6NMA - chains A and B of the 4 polymer chains in the assembly; structure by electron microscopy, 3.38 A resolution.

== Chain A ==
Protein: AcrVA1
From: Moraxella bovoculi
Reference sequence: A0A0U2APF4 (A0A0U2APF4_9GAMM); numbering as in UniProt (aligned over 1-234)
Amino-acid sequence (234 residues; numbered 1 to 234; the number before each row is that of its first residue):
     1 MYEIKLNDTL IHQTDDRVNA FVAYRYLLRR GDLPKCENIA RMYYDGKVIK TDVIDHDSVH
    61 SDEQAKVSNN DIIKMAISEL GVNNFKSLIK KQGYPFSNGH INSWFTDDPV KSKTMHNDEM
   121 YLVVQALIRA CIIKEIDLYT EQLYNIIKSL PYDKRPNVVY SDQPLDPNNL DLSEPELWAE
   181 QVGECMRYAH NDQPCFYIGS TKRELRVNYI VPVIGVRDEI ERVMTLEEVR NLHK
Disordered / not traced: 1-119

== Chain B ==
Protein: Cpf1
From: Lachnospiraceae bacterium ND2006
Reference sequence: A0A182DWE3 (A0A182DWE3_9FIRM); residues 2-1227 here correspond to UniProt positions 3-1228 (UniProt number = residue number + 1)
Amino-acid sequence (1227 residues; row label = number of the first residue in the row):
     1 MSKLEKFTNC YSLSKTLRFK AIPVGKTQEN IDNKRLLVED EKRAEDYKGV KKLLDRYYLS
    61 FINDVLHSIK LKNLNNYISL FRKKTRTEKE NKELENLEIN LRKEIAKAFK GNEGYKSLFK
   121 KDIIETILPE FLDDKDEIAL VNSFNGFTTA FTGFFDNREN MFSEEAKSTS IAFRCINENL
   181 TRYISNMDIF EKVDAIFDKH EVQEIKEKIL NSDYDVEDFF EGEFFNFVLT QEGIDVYNAI
   241 IGGFVTESGE KIKGLNEYIN LYNQKTKQKL PKFKPLYKQV LSDRESLSFY GEGYTSDEEV
   301 LEVFRNTLNK NSEIFSSIKK LEKLFKNFDE YSSAGIFVKN GPAISTISKD IFGEWNVIRD
   361 KWNAEYDDIH LKKKAVVTEK YEDDRRKSFK KIGSFSLEQL QEYADADLSV VEKLKEIIIQ
   421 KVDEIYKVYG SSEKLFDADF VLEKSLKKND AVVAIMKDLL DSVKSFENYI KAFFGEGKET
   481 NRDESFYGDF VLAYDILLKV DHIYDAIRNY VTQKPYSKDK FKLYFQNPQF MGGWDKDKET
   541 DYRATILRYG SKYYLAIMDK KYAKCLQKID KDDVNGNYEK INYKLLPGPN KMLPKVFFSK
   601 KWMAYYNPSE DIQKIYKNGT FKKGDMFNLN DCHKLIDFFK DSISRYPKWS NAYDFNFSET
   661 EKYKDIAGFY REVEEQGYKV SFESASKKEV DKLVEEGKLY MFQIYNKDFS DKSHGTPNLH
   721 TMYFKLLFDE NNHGQIRLSG GAELFMRRAS LKKEELVVHP ANSPIANKNP DNPKKTTTLS
   781 YDVYKDKRFS EDQYELHIPI AINKCPKNIF KINTEVRVLL KHDDNPYVIG IDRGERNLLY
   841 IVVVDGKGNI VEQYSLNEII NNFNGIRIKT DYHSLLDKKE KERFEARQNW TSIENIKELK
   901 AGYISQVVHK ICELVEKYDA VIALEDLNSG FKNSRVKVEK QVYQKFEKML IDKLNYMVDK
   961 KSNPCATGGA LKGYQITNKF ESFKSMSTQN GFIFYIPAWL TSKIDPSTGF VNLLKTKYTS
  1021 IADSKKFISS FDRIMYVPEE DLFEFALDYK NFSRTDADYI KKWKLYSYGN RIRIFRNPKK
  1081 NNVFDWEEVC LTSAYKELFN KYGINYQQGD IRALLCEQSD KAFYSSFMAL MSLMLQMRNS
  1141 ITGRTDVDFL ISPVKNSDGI FYDSRNYEAQ ENAILPKNAD ANGAYNIARK VLWAIGQFKK
  1201 AEDEKLDKVK IAISNKEWLE YAQTSVK
Disordered / not traced: 281-291, 477, 608, 1076-1083
Sequence notes: expression tag (1); conflict N112 (Ala113 in A0A182DWE3), E113 (Ala114 in A0A182DWE3), F131 (Ala132 in A0A182DWE3), L132 (Ala133 in A0A182DWE3), Q264 (Ala265 in A0A182DWE3), K269 (Ala270 in A0A182DWE3), V357 (Leu358 in A0A182DWE3), R1076 (Ala1077 in A0A182DWE3), N1077 (Ala1078 in A0A182DWE3), P1078 (Ala1079 in A0A182DWE3), D1085 (Ala1086 in A0A182DWE3)
Bound ions: Mg2+: T716 (shared with 1 residue of chain G)

== How chain A and chain B interact ==
Pairs across the interface (39; chain A residue first):
  K148(A) with S763(B), hydrogen bond
  Y152(A) with A766(B), hydrophobic; K768(B)
  Y160(A) with D450(B)
  W178(A) with R887(B)
  E180(A) with E882(B); E885(B)
  E184(A) with H759(B), salt bridge; K768(B), salt bridge
  M186(A) with V757(B), hydrophobic; H759(B)
  R187(A) with V757(B); V758(B), hydrogen bond (backbone-backbone)
  Y188(A) with E754(B); L756(B); V758(B)
  A189(A) with L756(B), hydrogen bond (backbone-backbone); V758(B), hydrophobic
  H190(A) with E754(B)
  C195(A) with V757(B), hydrophobic
  Y197(A) with K785(B)
  G199(A) with E882(B)
  S200(A) with E882(B)
  T201(A) with K785(B)
  K202(A) with K514(B), hydrogen bond (backbone-side chain); N895(B)
  R203(A) with K447(B); E882(B), salt bridge; A886(B); T891(B); N895(B)
  E204(A) with P515(B); K785(B), salt bridge
  L205(A) with K448(B)
  R206(A) with K448(B); E755(B), salt bridge; V757(B)
  R217(A) with F884(B); E885(B)
Also at the interface, not in a pair above, chain A (31 interface residues in all): Y144, L150, D153, R155, N157, D162, Q181, V207, V216
Also at the interface, not in a pair above, chain B (31 interface residues in all): K444, K753, P760, P764, N767, P770, D786, K879, K881

== Overview ==
The chain A/chain B interface involves 31 residues from each chain; the contacts include 4 hydrogen bonds and
5 salt bridges. Polar pairs include E184(A)-H759(B), E184(A)-K768(B) and R203(A)-E882(B).
Chain A is AcrVA1 (Moraxella bovoculi) and chain B is Cpf1 (Lachnospiraceae bacterium ND2006); the structure,
CryoEM structure of the LbCas12a-crRNA-AcrVA4 complex, was determined by electron microscopy (same publication
as 6NM9, 6NMC, 6NMD, 6NME and 6OMV).
